1Y09 - chains A and D of the 4 polymer chains in the assembly; structure by X-ray diffraction, 2.25 A resolution.

# Chain A
Protein: Hemoglobin alpha chain
Source organism: Homo sapiens
UniProt: P69905 (HBA_HUMAN); numbering as in UniProt (aligned over 1-141)
Amino-acid sequence (141 residues; each row starts with the number of its first residue):
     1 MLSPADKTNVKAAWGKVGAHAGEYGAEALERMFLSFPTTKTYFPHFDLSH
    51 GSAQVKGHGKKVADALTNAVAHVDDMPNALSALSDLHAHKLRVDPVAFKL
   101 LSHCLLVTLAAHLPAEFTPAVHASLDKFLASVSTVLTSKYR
Differences from the reference sequence: engineered mutation M1 (Val in P69905), A97 (Asn in P69905)
Bound ions: heme Fe near H87 (its only coordinating residue here)
Ligand contacts: heme (HEM): M32, Y42, F43, H45, F46, H58, K61, V62, A65, L66, L83, L86, H87, L91, V93, A97, F98, L101, L105, L136
Curated features (UniProtKB/Swiss-Prot):
  - site: K61 (Not glycated)
  - natural variant: D6 (A6D: In J-Toronto; this construct carries the variant), A13 (A13D: In J-Paris 1/J-Aljezur), E27 (A27E: In Shenyang; this construct carries the variant), K61 (K61N: In Zambia; deletion: In Clinic), D64 (A64D: In Pontoise; this construct carries the variant), D75 (D75A: In Lille; D75G: In Chapel Hill; D75N: In G-Pest), A111 (A111D: In Petah Tikva)

# Chain D
Protein: Hemoglobin beta chain
Source organism: Homo sapiens
UniProt: P68871 (HBB_HUMAN); numbering as in UniProt (aligned over 1-146)
Amino-acid sequence (146 residues; each row starts with the number of its first residue):
     1 VHLTPEEKSAVTALWGKVNVDEVGGEALGRLLVVYPWTQRFFESFGDLST
    51 PDAVMGNPKVKAHGKKVLGAFSDGLAHLDNLKGTFATLSELHCDKLHVDP
   101 ENFRLLGNVLVCVLAHHFGKEFTPPVQAAYQKVVAGVANALAHKYH
Bound ions: heme Fe near H92 (its only coordinating residue here)
Ligand contacts: heme (HEM): L31, T38, F41, F42, F45, H63, K66, V67, A70, F71, L88, L91, H92, L96, V98, N102, F103, L106, L141
Curated features (UniProtKB/Swiss-Prot):
  - natural variant: L3 (H3L: In Graz; this construct carries the variant), E7 (E7A: In G-Makassar; E7K: In Hb C; E7Q: In Machida; E7V: In SKCA), K8 (E8K: In G-Siriraj; this construct carries the variant), V11 (A11V: In Iraq-Halabja; this construct carries the variant), G16 (W16G: In Randwick; this construct carries the variant), V23 (E23V: In D-Granada; this construct carries the variant), G24 (V24G: In Miyashiro; this construct carries the variant), G25 (G25D: In Moscva; G25R: In Riverdale-Bronx; G25V: In Savannah), L32 (L32P: In Yokohama), V33 (L33V: In Muscat; this construct carries the variant), R40 (Q40R: In Tianshui; this construct carries the variant), F42 (F42Y: In Mequon; deletion: In Bruxelles), 11 further natural variant entries in UniProt

# Interface between chain A and chain D
Residue-residue contacts - 24 pairs, chain A then chain D:
  P37(A) - H146(D)
  T38(A) - P100(D)
  K40(A) - H146(D)  hydrogen bond (side chain-backbone)
  T41(A) - H97(D)
  T41(A) - D99(D)
  T41(A) - Y145(D)
  Y42(A) - R40(D)
  Y42(A) - D99(D)  hydrogen bond
  P44(A) - H97(D)
  L91(A) - R40(D)  hydrogen bond (backbone-side chain)
  R92(A) - W37(D)
  R92(A) - R40(D)  hydrogen bond (backbone-side chain)
  R92(A) - E43(D)  salt bridge
  D94(A) - W37(D)  hydrogen bond
  D94(A) - D99(D)
  D94(A) - E101(D)
  D94(A) - L105(D)
  P95(A) - W37(D)
  V96(A) - E101(D)
  Y140(A) - P36(D)
  Y140(A) - W37(D)  hydrophobic
  R141(A) - V34(D)  hydrogen bond (side chain-backbone)
  R141(A) - Y35(D)
  R141(A) - P36(D)
Also at the interface, not in a pair above, chain D (15 interface residues in all): Q39, V98

# In short
13 residues of chain A face 15 of chain D across their interface, with 6 hydrogen bonds and 1 salt bridge.
Polar pairs include R92(A)-E43(D), K40(A)-H146(D) and Y42(A)-D99(D). Chain A binds heme. Bound to chain D:
heme.
Here chain A is Hemoglobin alpha chain and chain D is Hemoglobin beta chain, both from Homo sapiens. Entry
1Y09 (T-to-T(High) Quaternary Transitions in Human Hemoglobin: alphaN97A deoxy low-salt) was determined by
X-ray diffraction, deposited together with 1XXT, 1XY0, 1XZ5, 1XZ7, 1XZU, 1XZV and 45 further entries.
